8JP5 - chains A and C of the 8 polymer chains in the assembly; structure by electron microscopy, 2.59 A resolution.

== Chain A ==
Molecule: Protein ERGIC-53
From: Homo sapiens
Reference sequence: P49257 (LMAN1_HUMAN); numbering as in UniProt (aligned over 1-510)
Chain sequence (522 residues; each row starts with the number of its first residue):
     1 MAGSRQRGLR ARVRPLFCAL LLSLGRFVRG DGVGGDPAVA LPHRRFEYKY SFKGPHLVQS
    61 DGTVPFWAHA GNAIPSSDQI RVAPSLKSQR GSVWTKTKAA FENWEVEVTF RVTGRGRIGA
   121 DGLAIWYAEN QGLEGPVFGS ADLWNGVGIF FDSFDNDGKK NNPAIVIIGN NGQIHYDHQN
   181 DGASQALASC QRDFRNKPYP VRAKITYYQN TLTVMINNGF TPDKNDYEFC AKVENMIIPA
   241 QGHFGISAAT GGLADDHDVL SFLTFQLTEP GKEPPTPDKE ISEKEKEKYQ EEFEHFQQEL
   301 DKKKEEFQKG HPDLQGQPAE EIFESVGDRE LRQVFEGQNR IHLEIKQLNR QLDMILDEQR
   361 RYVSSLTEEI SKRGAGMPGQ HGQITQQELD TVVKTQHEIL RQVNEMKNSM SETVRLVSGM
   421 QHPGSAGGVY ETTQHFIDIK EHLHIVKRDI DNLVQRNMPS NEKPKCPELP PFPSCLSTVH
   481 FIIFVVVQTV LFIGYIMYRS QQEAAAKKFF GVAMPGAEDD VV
Disordered / not traced: 1-41, 368-522
Cystine bridges: C190-C230
Differences from the reference sequence: expression tag (511-522)
Bound ions: Ca2+ site 1: D152, F154, N156, D181; Ca2+ site 2: D155, D157, N161, N162, D181
Curated features (UniProtKB/Swiss-Prot):
  - region: R499 to F510 (Mediates interaction with RAB3GAP1, RAB3GAP2 and UBXN6)
  - motif: F509, F510 (ER export motif)
  - binding site (a carbohydrate): S88, D121, N156, H178, G251 to L253
  - binding site (Ca(2+)): D152, F154, N156, D181
  - site: Q501 (Required for ER export)
  - modified residue: S425 (Phosphoserine)
  - natural variant: W67 (W67S: In F5F8D1)
Reported in the primary citation:
  - self-association interface (contacts with another copy of this molecule); pairs are residue here / residue on that copy: Q191-E228
  - conformationally variable residues (domain motion): Q191

== Chain C ==
Molecule: Multiple coagulation factor deficiency protein 2
From: Homo sapiens
Reference sequence: Q8NI22 (MCFD2_HUMAN); residue numbers follow UniProt; this construct covers 27-146
Chain sequence (124 residues; numbered 23 to 146; the number before each row is that of its first residue):
    23 GSHMEEPAAS FSQPGSMGLD KNTVHDQEHI MEHLEGVINK PEAEMSPQEL QLHYFKMHDY
    83 DGNNLLDGLE LSTAITHVHK EEGSEQAPLM SEDELINIID GVLRDDDKNN DGYIDYAEFA
   143 KSLQ
Disordered / not traced: 23-38, 103-107, 145-146
Differences from the reference sequence: expression tag (23-26)
Bound ions: Zn2+: H51, H55, H99, H101; Ca2+ site 1: D81, D83, N85, L87, D89, E92; Ca2+ site 2: D129, N131, D133, Y135, E140
Curated features (UniProtKB/Swiss-Prot):
  - binding site (Ca(2+)): D81, D83, N85, E92, D129, N131, D133, Y135, E140
  - modified residue: S106 (Phosphoserine)
  - natural variant: D81 (D81H: In F5F8D2), D129 (D129E: In F5F8D2), Y135 (Y135N: In F5F8D2), I136 (I136T: In F5F8D2)

== How chain A and chain C interact ==
Pairs across the interface - 62 pairs, chain A then chain C:
  H43(A) with N132(C), hydrogen bond (side chain-backbone)
  R45(A) with L125(C); D129(C), salt bridge; N132(C); D133(C); G134(C)
  F46(A) with D89(C); D133(C), hydrogen bond (backbone-backbone); G134(C); Y135(C)
  Y48(A) with G90(C); L91(C); I118(C); I121(C); D122(C), hydrogen bond
  K49(A) with I118(C); D122(C), salt bridge
  S51(A) with L91(C)
  F52(A) with L91(C), hydrophobic
  K53(A) with D83(C), salt bridge; D89(C), salt bridge; L91(C)
  P55(A) with Y82(C)
  H56(A) with Y82(C); T95(C)
  Q59(A) with T98(C)
  S60(A) with H99(C); V100(C); L111(C)
  D61(A) with L111(C)
  P65(A) with E114(C)
  F66(A) with E114(C), hydrogen bond (backbone-side chain); L117(C), hydrophobic; I118(C), hydrophobic
  K96(A) with E114(C), salt bridge
  F265(A) with Y135(C)
  E273(A) with N132(C)
  K279(A) with K130(C)
  E285(A) with K143(C)
  K286(A) with K143(C)
  Y289(A) with Y138(C); A142(C), hydrophobic
  E292(A) with Q70(C), hydrogen bond; Y138(C), hydrogen bond
  F293(A) with L74(C), hydrophobic; F77(C), hydrophobic; N86(C); Y138(C), hydrophobic
  F296(A) with L74(C); H75(C); K78(C)
  Q297(A) with K78(C)
  L300(A) with I60(C), hydrophobic; H75(C); K78(C)
  K303(A) with I60(C); N61(C); K62(C)
  K304(A) with V59(C); I60(C)
  F307(A) with N61(C)
  H311(A) with N61(C)
Interface residues without a listed pair, chain A (36 interface residues in all): R44, V64, W67, E280, I281
Interface residues without a listed pair, chain C (39 interface residues in all): E71, E92, N131, A139

== Summary ==
Chain A and chain C form an interface of 36 and 39 residues respectively; the contacts include 6 hydrogen
bonds and 5 salt bridges. Polar pairs include R45(A)-D129(C), K49(A)-D122(C) and K53(A)-D83(C). The paper
reports conformational variability at Q191(A); a self-association interface involving Q191(A).
Chain A is Protein ERGIC-53 and chain C is Multiple coagulation factor deficiency protein 2, both from Homo
sapiens; the structure, Cryo-EM structures of the head region of full-length ERGIC-53 with MCFD2 (form B), was
determined by electron microscopy (same publication as 8JP4, 8JP6, 8JP7, 8JP8, 8JP9 and 8JPG).
